PDB entry 8IXG | electron microscopy, 4.40 A resolution (low resolution: residue-level contacts below are approximate; hydrogen-bond / salt-bridge calls are withheld) | chains W and l of the 12 polymer chains in the assembly

== Chain W ==
Name: Tubulin beta-2A chain
From: Mus musculus
Reference sequence: Q7TMM9 (TBB2A_MOUSE); residue numbers follow UniProt; this construct covers 1-445
Chain sequence (457 residues; each row starts with the number of its first residue):
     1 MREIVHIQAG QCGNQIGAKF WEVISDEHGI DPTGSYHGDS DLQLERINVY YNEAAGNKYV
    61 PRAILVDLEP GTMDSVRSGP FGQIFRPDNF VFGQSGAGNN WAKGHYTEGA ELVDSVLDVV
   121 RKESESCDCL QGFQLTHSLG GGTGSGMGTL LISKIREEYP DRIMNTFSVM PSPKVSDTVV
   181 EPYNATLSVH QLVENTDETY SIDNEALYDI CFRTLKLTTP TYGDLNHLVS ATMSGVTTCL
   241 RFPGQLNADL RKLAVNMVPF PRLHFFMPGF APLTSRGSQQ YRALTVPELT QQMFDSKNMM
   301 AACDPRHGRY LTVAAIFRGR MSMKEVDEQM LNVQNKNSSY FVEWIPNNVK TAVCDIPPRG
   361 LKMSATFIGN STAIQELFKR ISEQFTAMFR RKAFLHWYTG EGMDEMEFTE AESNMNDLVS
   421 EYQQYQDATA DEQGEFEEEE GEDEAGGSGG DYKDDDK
Disordered / not traced: 427-457
Sequence notes: expression tag (446-457)
Small-molecule neighbours:
  - phosphomethylphosphonic acid guanylate ester (G2P): Gly10, Gln11, Cys12, Gln15, Ile16, Asp67, Glu69, Gly98, Asn99, Ser138, Gly140, Gly141, Gly142, Thr143, Gly144, Asp177, Asn204, Leu207, Tyr222, Leu225, Asn226
  - GTP (guanosine-5'-triphosphate): Leu246, Asn247, Lys252

== Chain l ==
Name: Kinesin-1 heavy chain
From: Homo sapiens
Reference sequence: P33176 (KINH_HUMAN); numbering as in UniProt (aligned over 1-349)
Chain sequence (372 residues; each row starts with the number of its first residue; numbers below 1 keep their minus sign (Met-22 is residue -22)):
   -22 MGSSHHHHHH SSGLVPRGSH MASMADLAEC NIKVMCRFRP LNESEVNRGD KYIAKFQGED
    38 TVVIASKPYA FDRVFQSSTS QEQVYNDCAK KIVKDVLEGY NGTIFAYGQT SSGKTHTMEG
    98 KLHDPEGMGI IPRIVQDIFN YIYSMDENLE FHIKVSYFEI YLDKIRDLLD VSKTNLSVHE
   158 DKNRVPYVKG CTERFVCSPD EVMDTIDEGK SNRHVAVTNM NEHSSRSHSI FLINVKQENT
   218 QTEQKLSGKL YLVDLAGSAK VSKTGAEGAV LDEAKNINKS LSALGNVISA LAEGSTYVPY
   278 RDSKMTRILQ DSLGGNCRTT IVICCSPSSY NESETKSTLL FGQRAKTIKN TVCVNVELTA
   338 EQWKKKYEKE KE
Disordered / not traced: -22 to 4, 330-349
Sequence notes: initiating methionine (-22); expression tag (-21 to 0); conflict Ala236 (Glu in P33176)
Small-molecule neighbours: ATP (adenosine-5'-triphosphate): Arg14, Arg16, Pro17, Asn19, Gln86, Thr87, Ser88, Ser89, Gly90, Lys91, Thr92, His93, Asn198, His200, Ser202, Arg203, Ala233, Gly234

== How chain W and chain l interact ==
Contacting residue pairs (21):
  Arg156(W) - Lys141(l)
  Glu157(W) - Lys141(l)
  Glu157(W) - Asn152(l)
  Pro261(W) - Asp279(l)
  Arg262(W) - Arg278(l)
  Met406(W) - Glu157(l)
  Met406(W) - Asp158(l)
  Glu410(W) - His156(l)
  Glu410(W) - Glu157(l)
  Glu412(W) - Arg161(l)
  Ser413(W) - Arg278(l)
  Asn414(W) - Arg278(l)
  Asn416(W) - Arg161(l)
  Asp417(W) - Tyr274(l)
  Asp417(W) - Arg278(l)
  Ser420(W) - Tyr274(l)
  Glu421(W) - Tyr274(l)
  Gln424(W) - Ser272(l)
  Gln424(W) - Thr273(l)
  Gln424(W) - Tyr274(l)
  Gln424(W) - Pro276(l)
Other interface residues (no listed pair), chain W (17 interface residues in all): Pro160, Glu407, Thr409
Other interface residues (no listed pair), chain l (14 interface residues in all): Asp140, Val275

== Summary ==
The interface between chain W and chain l involves 17 residues on one side and 14 on the other. Ligands of
chain W: GTP and phosphomethylphosphonic acid guanylate ester. Ligands of chain l: ATP.
Chain W is Tubulin beta-2A chain (Mus musculus) and chain l is Kinesin-1 heavy chain (Homo sapiens); the
structure, GMPCPP-Alpha4A/Beta2A-microtubule decorated with kinesin seam region, was determined by electron
microscopy (same publication as 8IXA, 8IXB, 8IXD, 8IXE and 8IXF).
